PDB entry 7RCI | X-ray diffraction, 2.12 A resolution | chains A and B

== Chain A (and B) ==
Protein: Mismatch repair endonuclease PMS2
Source organism: Homo sapiens
Notes: EC 3.1.-.-; chain B of this document is another copy of the same molecule, construct and numbering; everything in this record applies to it too
UniProtKB: P54278 (PMS2_HUMAN); numbering as in UniProt (aligned over 1-365)
Chain sequence (365 residues; numbered 1 to 365; the number before each row is that of its first residue):
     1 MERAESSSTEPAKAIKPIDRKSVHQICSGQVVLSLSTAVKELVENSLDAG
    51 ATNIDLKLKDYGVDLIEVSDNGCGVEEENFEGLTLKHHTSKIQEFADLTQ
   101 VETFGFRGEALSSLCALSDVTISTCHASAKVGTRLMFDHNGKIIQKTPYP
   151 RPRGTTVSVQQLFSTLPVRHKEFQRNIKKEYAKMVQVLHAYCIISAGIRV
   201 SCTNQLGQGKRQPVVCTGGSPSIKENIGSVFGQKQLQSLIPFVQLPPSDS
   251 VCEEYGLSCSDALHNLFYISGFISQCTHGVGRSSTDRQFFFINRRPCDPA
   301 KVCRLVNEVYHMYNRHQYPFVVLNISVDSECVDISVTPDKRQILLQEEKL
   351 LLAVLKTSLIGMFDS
Disordered / not traced: 1-29, 86-93, 106-108, 336-342, 365 (chain B: 1-32, 85-108, 332-344, 365)
Construct notes: engineered mutation Ser335 (Asn in P54278)
Ion coordination: Mg2+: Asn45 (together with ATP)
Small-molecule neighbours: ATP (adenosine-5'-triphosphate): Glu41, Asn45, Ser46, Ala49, Asp70, Cys73, Gly74, Val75, Leu83, Glu109, Ala110, Leu111, Ser112, Thr155
Swiss-Prot annotation at these positions:
  - binding site (ATP): Asn45, Asp70, Glu109, Ala110, Leu111
  - natural variant: Ile18 (I18T: In LYNCH4; uncertain significance; I18V: In LYNCH4), Arg20 (R20Q: In LYNCH4), Ser36 (S36R: No effect on protein levels), Leu42 to Glu44 (deletion: In LYNCH4), Ser46 (S46I: In MMRCS4 and LYNCH4; S46N: In LYNCH4), Asp60 (D60E: Normal DNA mismatch repair activity), Ile66 (I66T: In MMRCS4; uncertain significance), Arg107 (R107W: In MMRCS4), Cys115 (C115G: In MMRCS4), Ser128 (S128L: In LYNCH4; uncertain significance), Ala182 (A182T: In LYNCH4; uncertain significance), Gln205 (Q205P: In MMRCS4 and LYNCH4; uncertain significance), 7 further natural variant entries in UniProt
  - mutagenesis: Glu41 (E41A: Decreased DNA mismatch repair activity; loss of ATPase activity), Asp70 (D70N: No effect on protein abundance, no effect on subcellular localization and loss of DNA mismatch repair activity)
From the paper describing this entry:
  - Mg2+ coordination: Asn45
  - binding site for ATP: Asn45, Ser46, Asp48, Thr155
  - conformationally variable residues (order/disorder transition): Glu94 to Gly105, Ser335
  - mutagenesis - G232E, S238R: unchanged catalytic activity on ATP
  - mutagenesis - S238R: increased expression
  - disease-associated variants - S238R: unchanged catalytic activity on ATP
  - disease-associated variants - S238R: increased expression

== Chain A / chain B interface ==
Pairs across the interface - 43 pairs, chain A then chain B:
  Asn53(A) - Asn53(B)  hydrogen bond
  Asn53(A) - Asp55(B)  hydrogen bond
  Asn53(A) - Arg199(B)
  Asp55(A) - Arg199(B)  salt bridge
  Asp55(A) - Cys216(B)  hydrogen bond
  Lys59(A) - Gln233(B)
  Asn71(A) - Asn53(B)
  Tyr149(A) - Ser220(B)  hydrogen bond
  Tyr149(A) - Pro221(B)
  Tyr149(A) - Glu225(B)  hydrogen bond
  Pro150(A) - Gly219(B)
  Pro150(A) - Pro221(B)
  Arg151(A) - Gly219(B)
  Pro152(A) - Thr52(B)
  Pro152(A) - Gly197(B)
  Pro152(A) - Gly219(B)
  Arg199(A) - Asp55(B)  salt bridge
  Arg199(A) - Glu67(B)  salt bridge
  Arg199(A) - Ser69(B)  hydrogen bond
  Cys202(A) - Pro213(B)
  Thr203(A) - Pro213(B)
  Gln208(A) - Lys234(B)
  Arg211(A) - Val214(B)  hydrogen bond (side chain-backbone)
  Arg211(A) - Ser229(B)  hydrogen bond (side chain-backbone)
  Arg211(A) - Val230(B)  hydrogen bond (side chain-backbone)
  Pro213(A) - Gln212(B)
  Pro213(A) - Pro213(B)
  Val214(A) - Lys210(B)  hydrogen bond (backbone-side chain)
  Val215(A) - Pro213(B)
  Cys216(A) - Thr203(B)
  Cys216(A) - Arg211(B)
  Cys216(A) - Pro213(B)
  Gly218(A) - Lys57(B)  hydrogen bond (backbone-side chain)
  Gly228(A) - Gln205(B)  hydrogen bond (backbone-side chain)
  Gly228(A) - Gly209(B)
  Ser229(A) - Lys210(B)
  Ser229(A) - Arg211(B)  hydrogen bond (backbone-backbone)
  Val230(A) - Lys210(B)
  Gly232(A) - Gln208(B)
  Gly232(A) - Gly209(B)
  Gln233(A) - Gln208(B)  hydrogen bond (backbone-backbone)
  Lys234(A) - Gln208(B)
  Gln237(A) - Gln208(B)
Also at the interface, not in a pair above, chain A (29 interface residues in all): Ser201, Thr217, Pro221, Phe231
Also at the interface, not in a pair above, chain B (30 interface residues in all): Tyr149, Gly207, Val215, Gly218

== Summary ==
29 residues of chain A face 30 of chain B across their interface; the contacts include 14 hydrogen bonds and 3
salt bridges. Polar pairs include Asp55(A)-Arg199(B), Arg199(A)-Glu67(B) and Asn53(A)-Asn53(B). Bound to chain
A: ATP. The paper reports a binding site for ATP at Asn45(A), Ser46(A) and Asp48(A) among others; S238R of
chain A increases expression.
Chain A and chain B are both Mismatch repair endonuclease PMS2 (Homo sapiens); the structure, Crystal
Structure of a PMS2 VUS with Substrate, was determined by X-ray diffraction together with 7RCB and 7RCK from
the same study.
